Entry 2E2M (X-ray diffraction, 2.60 A resolution); this record covers chains B and C of the 10 polymer chains in the assembly.

== Chain B (and C) ==
Protein: Probable peroxiredoxin
Source organism: Aeropyrum pernix
Notes: EC 1.11.1.15; chain C of this document is another copy of the same molecule, construct and numbering; everything in this record applies to it too
Reference sequence: Q9Y9L0 (TDXH_AERPE); residue numbers follow UniProt; this construct covers 1-250
Amino-acid sequence (250 residues; row label = number of the first residue in the row):
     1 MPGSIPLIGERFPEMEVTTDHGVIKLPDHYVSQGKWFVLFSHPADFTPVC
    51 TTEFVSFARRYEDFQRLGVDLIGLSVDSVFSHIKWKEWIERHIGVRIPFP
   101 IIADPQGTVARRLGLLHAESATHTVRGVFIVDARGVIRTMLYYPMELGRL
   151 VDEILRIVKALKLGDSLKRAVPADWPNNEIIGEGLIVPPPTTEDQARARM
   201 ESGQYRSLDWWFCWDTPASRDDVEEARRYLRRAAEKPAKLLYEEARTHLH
Disordered / not traced: 1-4, 117-120, 246-250 (chain C: 1-3, 246-250)
Construct notes: engineered mutation Ser207 (Cys in Q9Y9L0)
Modified residues: Cys50 (3-sulfinoalanine; CSD)
Swiss-Prot annotation at these positions:
  - active site: Cys50 (Cysteine sulfenic acid (-SOH) intermediate)
  - binding site (substrate): Arg126
  - mutagenesis: Cys50 (C50S: Abolishes enzyme activity), Cys213 (C213S: Abolishes enzyme activity)
Reported in the primary citation:
  - post-translational modification sites: Cys50
  - catalytic residues: His42, Arg149 (proposed by the authors, not directly observed)

== Interface between chain B and chain C ==
Residue-residue contacts (34):
  Ala44(B) - Ser78(C)
  Asp45(B) - Ser78(C)
  Asp45(B) - Phe80(C)
  Asp45(B) - Ser81(C)
  Phe46(B) - Phe80(C)
  Phe46(B) - Ser81(C)
  Phe46(B) - Lys84(C)
  Thr47(B) - Phe80(C)
  Val76(B) - Pro105(C)  hydrophobic
  Asp77(B) - Asp77(C)
  Asp77(B) - Ser78(C)  hydrogen bond (side chain-backbone)
  Asp77(B) - Ser81(C)
  Ser78(B) - Ala44(C)
  Ser78(B) - Asp77(C)  hydrogen bond (backbone-side chain)
  Phe80(B) - Asp45(C)
  Phe80(B) - Phe46(C)
  Phe80(B) - Thr47(C)
  Ser81(B) - Asp77(C)  hydrogen bond
  Ser81(B) - Ser81(C)  hydrogen bond
  Lys84(B) - Phe46(C)
  Pro105(B) - Val76(C)  hydrophobic
  Gln106(B) - Val76(C)
  Gln106(B) - Gln106(C)
  Gln106(B) - Arg111(C)
  Gln106(B) - Leu116(C)
  Gln106(B) - Ser120(C)
  Gln106(B) - Ala121(C)  hydrogen bond (side chain-backbone)
  Gln106(B) - Thr122(C)
  Thr108(B) - Glu119(C)
  Arg111(B) - Gln106(C)
  Leu116(B) - Gln106(C)
  Ala121(B) - Gln106(C)  hydrogen bond (backbone-side chain)
  Thr122(B) - Pro105(C)
  Thr122(B) - Gln106(C)
Interface residues without a listed pair, chain B (19 interface residues in all): Trp88, Gly107
Interface residues without a listed pair, chain C (21 interface residues in all): Trp88, Gly107, Ala118

== Overview ==
The interface between chain B and chain C involves 19 residues on one side and 21 on the other; the contacts
include 6 hydrogen bonds. Among the polar pairs are Asp77(B)-Ser78(C), Ser81(B)-Asp77(C) and
Ser81(B)-Ser81(C). From the paper: catalytic residues His42(B) and Arg149(B); a modification site at Cys50(B).
Both chains are Probable peroxiredoxin (Aeropyrum pernix). Entry 2E2M (Crystal structure of archaeal
peroxiredoxin, thioredoxin peroxidase from Aeropyrum pernix K1 (sulfinic acid form)) was determined by X-ray
diffraction, deposited together with 2ZCT, 2E2G and 2NVL.
